Entry 7LCT (X-ray diffraction, 1.93 A resolution); this record covers chain A.

# Chain A
Protein: 3C-like proteinase
From: Severe acute respiratory syndrome coronavirus 2
Notes: EC 3.4.22.69
UniProtKB: P0DTD1 (R1AB_SARS2); residues 1-306 here correspond to UniProt positions 3264-3569 (UniProt number = residue number + 3263)
Sequence (306 residues; each row starts with the number of its first residue):
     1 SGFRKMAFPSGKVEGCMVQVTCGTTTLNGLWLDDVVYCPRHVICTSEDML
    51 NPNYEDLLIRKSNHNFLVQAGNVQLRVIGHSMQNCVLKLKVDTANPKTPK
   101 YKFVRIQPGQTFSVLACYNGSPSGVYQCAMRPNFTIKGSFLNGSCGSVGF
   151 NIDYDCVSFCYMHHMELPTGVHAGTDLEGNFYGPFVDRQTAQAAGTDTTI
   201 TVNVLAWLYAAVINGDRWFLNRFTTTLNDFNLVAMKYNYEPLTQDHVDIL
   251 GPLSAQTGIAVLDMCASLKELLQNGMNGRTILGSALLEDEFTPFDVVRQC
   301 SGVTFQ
Ligand contacts: XU4 (N-{(2S)-1-hydroxy-3-[(3S)-2-oxopyrrolidin-3-yl]propan-2-yl}-N~2~-{[(1S)-1-phenylethoxy]carbonyl}-L-leucinamide): S1, H41, M49, Y54, F140, L141, N142, G143, S144, C145, H163, H164, M165, E166, P168, H172, D187, R188, Q189, T190, A191
Swiss-Prot annotation at these positions:
  - active site: H41 (For 3CL-PRO activity), C145 (Nucleophile)
  - site: Q306 (Cleavage)
  - cross-link (Glycyl lysine isopeptide (Lys-Gly)): K5 (interchain with G-Cter in ubiquitin), K90 (interchain with G-Cter in ubiquitin)
Reported in the primary citation:
  - binding site for XU4: F140, G143, C145, H163, E166, P168

# Overview
Bound to chain A: compound XU4. Curated annotation (UniProt) lists active-site residues H41 and C145. The
paper reports a binding site for XU4 at F140, G143 and C145 among others.
Chain A is 3C-like proteinase (Severe acute respiratory syndrome coronavirus 2); the structure, Improved
Feline Drugs as SARS-CoV-2 Mpro Inhibitors: Structure-Activity Studies & Micellar Solubilization for Enhanced
Bioavailability, was determined by X-ray diffraction together with 7LCR, 7LCO, 7LCS and 7LDL from the same
study.
